9H3K - chains A and J of the 9 polymer chains in the assembly; structure by electron microscopy, 6.62 A resolution (low resolution: residue-level contacts below are approximate; hydrogen-bond / salt-bridge calls are withheld).

# Chain A
Molecule: 23S ribosomal RNA
From: Escherichia coli
Sequence (2904 nucleotides; numbered 1 to 2904; the number before each row is that of its first residue):
     1 GGUUAAGCGA CUAAGCGUAC ACGGUGGAUG CCCUGGCAGU CAGAGGCGAU GAAGGACGUG
    61 CUAAUCUGCG AUAAGCGUCG GUAAGGUGAU AUGAACCGUU AUAACCGGCG AUUUCCGAAU
   121 GGGGAAACCC AGUGUGUUUC GACACACUAU CAUUAACUGA AUCCAUAGGU UAAUGAGGCG
   181 AACCGGGGGA ACUGAAACAU CUAAGUACCC CGAGGAAAAG AAAUCAACCG AGAUUCCCCC
   241 AGUAGCGGCG AGCGAACGGG GAGCAGCCCA GAGCCUGAAU CAGUGUGUGU GUUAGUGGAA
   301 GCGUCUGGAA AGGCGCGCGA UACAGGGUGA CAGCCCCGUA CACAAAAAUG CACAUGCUGU
   361 GAGCUCGAUG AGUAGGGCGG GACACGUGGU AUCCUGUCUG AAUAUGGGGG GACCAUCCUC
   421 CAAGGCUAAA UACUCCUGAC UGACCGAUAG UGAACCAGUA CCGUGAGGGA AAGGCGAAAA
   481 GAACCCCGGC GAGGGGAGUG AAAAAGAACC UGAAACCGUG UACGUACAAG CAGUGGGAGC
   541 ACGCUUAGGC GUGUGACUGC GUACCUUUUG UAUAAUGGGU CAGCGACUUA UAUUCUGUAG
   601 CAAGGUUAAC CGAAUAGGGG AGCCGAAGGG AAACCGAGUC UUAACUGGGC GUUAAGUUGC
   661 AGGGUAUAGA CCCGAAACCC GGUGAUCUAG CCAUGGGCAG GUUGAAGGUU GGGUAACACU
   721 AACUGGAGGA CCGAACCGAC UAAUGUUGAA AAAUUAGCGG AUGACUUGUG GCUGGGGGUG
   781 AAAGGCCAAU CAAACCGGGA GAUAGCUGGU UCUCCCCGAA AGCUAUAUAA GUAGCGCCUC
   841 GUGAAUUCAU CUCCGGGGGU AGAGCACUGU UUCGGCAAGG GGGUCAUCCC GACUUACCAA
   901 CCCGAUGCAA ACUGCGAAUA CCGGAGAAUG UUAUCACGGG AGACACACGG CGGGUGCUAA
   961 CGUCCGUCGU GAAGAGGGAA ACAACCCAGA CCGCCAGCUA AGGUCCCAAA GUCAUGGUUA
  1021 AGUGGGAAAC GAUGUGGGAA GGCCCAGACA GCCAGGAUGU UGGCUUAGAA GCAGCCAUCA
  1081 UUUAAAGAAA GCGUAAUAGC UCACUGGUCG AGUCGGCCUG CGCGGAAGAU GUAACGGGGC
  1141 UAAACCAUGC ACCGAAGCUG CGGCAGCGAC GCUUAUGCGU UGUUGGGUAG GGGAGCGUUC
  1201 UGUAAGCCUG CGAAGGUGUG CUGUGAGGCA UGCUGGAGGU AUCAGAAGUG CGAAUGCUGA
  1261 CAUAAGUAAC GAUAAAGCGG GUGAAAAGCC CGCUCGCCGG AAGACCAAGG GUUCCUGUCC
  1321 AACGUUAAUC GGGGCAGGGU GAGUCGACCC CUAAGGCGAG GCCGAAAGGC GUAGUCGAUG
  1381 GGAAACAGGU UAAUAUUCCU GUACUUGGUG UUACUGCGAA GGGGGGACGG AGAAGGCUAU
  1441 GUUGGCCGGG CGACGGUUGU CCCGGUUUAA GCGUGUAGGC UGGUUUUCCA GGCAAAUCCG
  1501 GAAAAUCAAG GCUGAGGCGU GAUGACGAGG CACUACGGUG CUGAAGCAAC AAAUGCCCUG
  1561 CUUCCAGGAA AAGCCUCUAA GCAUCAGGUA ACAUCAAAUC GUACCCCAAA CCGACACAGG
  1621 UGGUCAGGUA GAGAAUACCA AGGCGCUUGA GAGAACUCGG GUGAAGGAAC UAGGCAAAAU
  1681 GGUGCCGUAA CUUCGGGAGA AGGCACGCUG AUAUGUAGGU GAGGUCCCUC GCGGAUGGAG
  1741 CUGAAAUCAG UCGAAGAUAC CAGCUGGCUG CAACUGUUUA UUAAAAACAC AGCACUGUGC
  1801 AAACACGAAA GUGGACGUAU ACGGUGUGAC GCCUGCCCGG UGCCGGAAGG UUAAUUGAUG
  1861 GGGUUAGCGC AAGCGAAGCU CUUGAUCGAA GCCCCGGUAA ACGGCGGCCG UAACUAUAAC
  1921 GGUCCUAAGG UAGCGAAAUU CCUUGUCGGG UAAGUUCCGA CCUGCACGAA UGGCGUAAUG
  1981 AUGGCCAGGC UGUCUCCACC CGAGACUCAG UGAAAUUGAA CUCGCUGUGA AGAUGCAGUG
  2041 UACCCGCGGC AAGACGGAAA GACCCCGUGA ACCUUUACUA UAGCUUGACA CUGAACAUUG
  2101 AGCCUUGAUG UGUAGGAUAG GUGGGAGGCU UUGAAGUGUG GACGCCAGUC UGCAUGGAGC
  2161 CGACCUUGAA AUACCACCCU UUAAUGUUUG AUGUUCUAAC GUUGACCCGU AAUCCGGGUU
  2221 GCGGACAGUG UCUGGUGGGU AGUUUGACUG GGGCGGUCUC CUCCUAAAGA GUAACGGAGG
  2281 AGCACGAAGG UUGGCUAAUC CUGGUCGGAC AUCAGGAGGU UAGUGCAAUG GCAUAAGCCA
  2341 GCUUGACUGC GAGCGUGACG GCGCGAGCAG GUGCGAAAGC AGGUCAUAGU GAUCCGGUGG
  2401 UUCUGAAUGG AAGGGCCAUC GCUCAACGGA UAAAAGGUAC UCCGGGGAUA ACAGGCUGAU
  2461 ACCGCCCAAG AGUUCAUAUC GACGGCGGUG UUUGGCACCU CGAUGUCGGC UCAUCACAUC
  2521 CUGGGGCUGA AGUAGGUCCC AAGGGUAUGG CUGUUCGCCA UUUAAAGUGG UACGCGAGCU
  2581 GGGUUUAGAA CGUCGUGAGA CAGUUCGGUC CCUAUCUGCC GUGGGCGCUG GAGAACUGAG
  2641 GGGGGCUGCU CCUAGUACGA GAGGACCGGA GUGGACGCAU CACUGGUGUU CGGGUUGUCA
  2701 UGCCAAUGGC ACUGCCCGGU AGCUAAAUGC GGAAGAGAUA AGUGCUGAAA GCAUCUAAGC
  2761 ACGAAACUUG CCCCGAGAUG AGUUCUCCCU GACCCUUUAA GGGUCCUGAA GGAACGUUGA
  2821 AGACGACGAC GUUGAUAGGC CGGGUGUGUA AGCGCAGCGA UGCGUUGAGC UAACCGGUAC
  2881 UAAUGAACCG UGAGGCUUAA CCUU
Not modelled in the structure: 685-793, 864-912, 1032-1122, 1267-2012, 2054-2509, 2579-2612, 2849-2867, 2904

# Chain J
Protein: Large ribosomal subunit protein uL13
From: Escherichia coli
UniProtKB: P0AA10 (RL13_ECOLI); residue numbers follow UniProt; this construct covers 1-142
Sequence (142 residues; row label = number of the first residue in the row):
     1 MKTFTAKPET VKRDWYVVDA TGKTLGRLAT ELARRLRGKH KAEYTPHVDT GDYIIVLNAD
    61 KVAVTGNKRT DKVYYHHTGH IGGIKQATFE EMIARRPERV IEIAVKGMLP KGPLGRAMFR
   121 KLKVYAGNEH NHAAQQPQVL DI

# Interface between chain A and chain J
Pairs across the interface (95; chain A residue first):
  A5(A) - Ala134(J)
  A6(A) - Asn131(J)
  A6(A) - His132(J)
  A6(A) - Gln135(J)
  G7(A) - Trp15(J)
  G7(A) - Tyr53(J)
  G7(A) - His132(J)
  G7(A) - Gln135(J)
  C8(A) - Tyr53(J)
  A528(A) - Pro113(J)
  A528(A) - Arg116(J)
  A529(A) - Pro113(J)
  A529(A) - Arg116(J)
  G536(A) - His47(J)
  G537(A) - Lys2(J)
  G537(A) - His47(J)
  A538(A) - Lys7(J)
  A538(A) - Pro8(J)
  A538(A) - Glu9(J)
  A556(A) - His47(J)
  C557(A) - His47(J)
  C557(A) - Leu114(J)
  U558(A) - Pro46(J)
  U558(A) - Pro113(J)
  U558(A) - Leu114(J)
  C995(A) - Met1(J)
  C995(A) - Lys2(J)
  C995(A) - Thr3(J)
  C1005(A) - Thr30(J)
  C1005(A) - Arg34(J)
  C1006(A) - Arg34(J)
  C1006(A) - Arg37(J)
  C1006(A) - Lys39(J)
  C1006(A) - Met108(J)
  C1007(A) - Arg37(J)
  C1007(A) - Lys39(J)
  C1007(A) - Pro110(J)
  A1009(A) - Lys39(J)
  A1010(A) - Lys39(J)
  U1012(A) - Arg27(J)
  U1012(A) - Thr30(J)
  A1020(A) - Gly66(J)
  A1021(A) - Asn67(J)
  G1022(A) - Asn67(J)
  G1022(A) - Lys68(J)
  G1022(A) - Asp71(J)
  G1131(A) - Tyr75(J)
  G1131(A) - His77(J)
  G1131(A) - Ile84(J)
  U1132(A) - Tyr75(J)
  G1137(A) - Gly107(J)
  G1137(A) - Met108(J)
  G1137(A) - Lys111(J)
  G1138(A) - Ala104(J)
  G1138(A) - Gly107(J)
  G1138(A) - Met108(J)
  G1139(A) - Leu25(J)
  G1139(A) - Gly26(J)
  G1139(A) - Tyr74(J)
  G1139(A) - Ala104(J)
  C1140(A) - Thr24(J)
  C1140(A) - Leu25(J)
  C1140(A) - Gly26(J)
  C1140(A) - Arg27(J)
  C1140(A) - Lys68(J)
  U1141(A) - Thr24(J)
  U1141(A) - Thr65(J)
  U1141(A) - Gly66(J)
  U1141(A) - Asn67(J)
  A1142(A) - Arg27(J)
  A1143(A) - Gly26(J)
  A1143(A) - Arg27(J)
  A1143(A) - Thr30(J)
  U2039(A) - Lys111(J)
  G2040(A) - Lys111(J)
  U2041(A) - Lys106(J)
  U2514(A) - Ile81(J)
  C2515(A) - Ile81(J)
  A2639(A) - Arg96(J)
  A2639(A) - Arg99(J)
  G2640(A) - Arg96(J)
  G2641(A) - His76(J)
  G2641(A) - Thr78(J)
  G2641(A) - His80(J)
  G2641(A) - Lys85(J)
  G2642(A) - His80(J)
  U2768(A) - Arg95(J)
  G2780(A) - Glu102(J)
  G2780(A) - Phe119(J)
  G2780(A) - Arg120(J)
  U2898(A) - Ala134(J)
  U2898(A) - Gln135(J)
  U2898(A) - Gln136(J)
  A2899(A) - Ala134(J)
  A2899(A) - Gln136(J)
Also at the interface, not in a pair above, chain A (45 interface residues in all): A2516
Also at the interface, not in a pair above, chain J (54 interface residues in all): Thr5, Lys72

# Overview
45 residues of chain A face 54 of chain J across their interface.
Chain A is 23S ribosomal RNA and chain J is Large ribosomal subunit protein uL13, both from Escherichia coli;
the structure, 50S subunit precursor d126_(L29)-/(L22)-, was determined by electron microscopy together with
9H3L, 9HAL and 9HAM from the same study.
